Entry 4WSW (X-ray diffraction, 2.80 A resolution); this record covers chains A and D of the 6 polymer chains in the assembly.

[Chain A]
Molecule: Hemagglutinin HA1 chain
Source organism: Influenza A virus
Amino-acid sequence (327 residues; row label = number of the first residue in the row; numbers below 1 keep their minus sign (Ala-3 is residue -3)):
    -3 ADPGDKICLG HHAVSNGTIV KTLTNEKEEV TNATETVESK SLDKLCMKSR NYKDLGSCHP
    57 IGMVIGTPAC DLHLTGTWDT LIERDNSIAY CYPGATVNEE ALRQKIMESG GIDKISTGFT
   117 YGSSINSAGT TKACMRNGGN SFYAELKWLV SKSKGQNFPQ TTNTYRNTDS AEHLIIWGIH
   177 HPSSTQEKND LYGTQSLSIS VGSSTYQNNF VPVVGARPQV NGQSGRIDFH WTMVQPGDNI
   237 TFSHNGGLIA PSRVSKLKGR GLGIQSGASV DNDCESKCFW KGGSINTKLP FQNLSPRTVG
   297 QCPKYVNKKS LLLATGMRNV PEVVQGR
Not modelled in the structure: -3 to -1, 319-323
Disulfides: Cys42-Cys270, Cys54-Cys66, Cys87-Cys130, Cys274-Cys298
Covalently attached groups: N-acetylglucosamine (NAG) linked to Asn12, Asn28, Asn235

[Chain D]
Molecule: Hemagglutinin HA2 chain
Source organism: Influenza A virus
Amino-acid sequence (182 residues; row label = number of the first residue in the row):
     1 GLFGAIAGFI ENGWEGMVDG WYGFRHQNAQ GTGQAADYKS TQAAIDQITG KLNRLIEKTN
    61 TEFESIESEF SEIEHQIGNI INWTKDSITD IWTYQAELLV AMENQHTIDM ADSEMLNLYE
   121 RVRKQLRQNA EEDGKGCFEI YHKCDDNCME SIRNNTYDHT QYREEALLNR LNINSGRLVP
   181 RG
Not modelled in the structure: 173-182
Disulfides: Cys144-Cys148
Covalently attached groups: N-acetylglucosamine (NAG) linked to Asn154

[Chain A / chain D interface]
Contacting residue pairs - 9 pairs, chain A then chain D:
  Lys17(A) - Arg54(D)
  Thr18(A) - Arg54(D)  hydrogen bond (backbone-side chain)
  Leu19(A) - Lys51(D)
  Leu19(A) - Met102(D)  hydrophobic
  Leu19(A) - Glu103(D)
  Thr20(A) - Gln47(D)
  Thr20(A) - Gly50(D)
  Glu22(A) - Asn53(D)
  Glu22(A) - Arg54(D)
Also at the interface, not in a pair above, chain D (8 interface residues in all): His106

[In short]
Chain A and chain D form an interface of 5 and 8 residues respectively, with 1 hydrogen bond. Its one
hydrogen-bonded contact is Thr18(A)-Arg54(D). N-acetylglucosamine is covalently linked to Asn12(A), Asn28(A)
and Asn235(A). N-acetylglucosamine is covalently linked to Asn154(D).
Here chain A is Hemagglutinin HA1 chain and chain D is Hemagglutinin HA2 chain, both from Influenza A virus.
Entry 4WSW (The crystal structure of hemagglutinin from A/green-winged teal/Texas/Y171/2006 influenza virus)
was determined by X-ray diffraction (same publication as 4WST, 4WSU, 4WSV and 4WSX).
